6AZH - chains A and B; structure by X-ray diffraction, 1.75 A resolution.

[Chain A (and B)]
Name: TetR family transcriptional regulator
Organism: Clostridium perfringens
Notes: chain B of this document is another copy of the same molecule, construct and numbering; everything in this record applies to it too
UniProtKB: A0A1U9V3V3 (A0A1U9V3V3_CLOPF); numbering as in UniProt (aligned over 1-189)
Chain sequence (192 residues; row label = number of the first residue in the row; numbers below 1 keep their minus sign (Ser-2 is residue -2)):
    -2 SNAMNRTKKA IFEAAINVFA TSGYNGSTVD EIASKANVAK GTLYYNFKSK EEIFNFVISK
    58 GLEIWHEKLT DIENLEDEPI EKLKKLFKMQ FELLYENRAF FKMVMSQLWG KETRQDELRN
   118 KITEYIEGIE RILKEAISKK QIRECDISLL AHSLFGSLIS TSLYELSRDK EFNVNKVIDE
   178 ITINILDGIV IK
Not modelled in the structure: -2 to 0 (chain B: -2 to 5)
Sequence notes: expression tag (-2 to 0)
Modified positions: Mse1, Mse86, Mse100, Mse102 (selenomethionine; parent Met)

[Interface between chain A and chain B]
Contacting residue pairs - 102 pairs, chain A then chain B:
  Ala17(A) - Gly107(B)
  Thr18(A) - Gly107(B)
  Thr18(A) - Lys108(B)  hydrogen bond (backbone-backbone)
  Ser19(A) - Asn22(B)
  Asn22(A) - Ser19(B)  hydrogen bond (side chain-backbone)
  Asn22(A) - Gly20(B)
  Asn22(A) - Asn22(B)  hydrogen bond (side chain-backbone)
  Ile77(A) - Val187(B)  hydrophobic
  Lys99(A) - Trp106(B)
  Mse102(A) - Trp106(B)
  Ser103(A) - Ser103(B)
  Ser103(A) - Trp106(B)
  Leu105(A) - Leu160(B)  hydrophobic
  Leu105(A) - Leu163(B)
  Trp106(A) - Lys99(B)
  Trp106(A) - Mse102(B)
  Trp106(A) - Ser103(B)
  Trp106(A) - Ile156(B)
  Trp106(A) - Ser159(B)
  Trp106(A) - Leu160(B)
  Trp106(A) - Leu163(B)  hydrophobic
  Lys108(A) - Leu163(B)
  Arg116(A) - Leu163(B)
  Arg116(A) - Ser164(B)
  Thr120(A) - Ser164(B)
  Glu127(A) - Arg165(B)  salt bridge
  Lys137(A) - Ile188(B)
  Gln138(A) - Val187(B)
  Gln138(A) - Ile188(B)  hydrogen bond (backbone-backbone)
  Ile139(A) - Ile186(B)
  Ile139(A) - Ile188(B)
  Arg140(A) - Glu177(B)  salt bridge
  Arg140(A) - Ile180(B)
  Arg140(A) - Asn181(B)  hydrogen bond
  Arg140(A) - Gly185(B)
  Arg140(A) - Ile186(B)  hydrogen bond (backbone-backbone)
  Arg140(A) - Ile188(B)
  Cys142(A) - Glu177(B)
  Asp143(A) - Tyr161(B)
  Asp143(A) - Glu177(B)  hydrogen bond (backbone-side chain)
  Ser145(A) - Tyr161(B)
  Ser145(A) - Arg165(B)  hydrogen bond
  Leu146(A) - Tyr161(B)  hydrophobic
  Leu146(A) - Glu177(B)
  Leu147(A) - Asn181(B)
  Leu147(A) - Ile186(B)  hydrophobic
  His149(A) - Ser157(B)
  His149(A) - Tyr161(B)
  His149(A) - Arg165(B)
  Ser150(A) - Ser157(B)
  Ser150(A) - Ile178(B)
  Phe152(A) - Leu160(B)  hydrophobic
  Gly153(A) - Ser157(B)
  Ile156(A) - Trp106(B)
  Ile156(A) - Ile156(B)  hydrophobic
  Ser157(A) - His149(B)
  Ser157(A) - Ser150(B)
  Ser157(A) - Gly153(B)
  Ser159(A) - Trp106(B)
  Leu160(A) - Leu105(B)  hydrophobic
  Leu160(A) - Trp106(B)
  Tyr161(A) - Asp143(B)  hydrogen bond
  Tyr161(A) - Ser145(B)
  Tyr161(A) - Leu146(B)
  Tyr161(A) - His149(B)
  Leu163(A) - Arg116(B)
  Lys167(A) - Ser145(B)  hydrogen bond
  Glu177(A) - Cys142(B)
  Glu177(A) - Asp143(B)  hydrogen bond (side chain-backbone)
  Glu177(A) - Leu146(B)
  Ile178(A) - Leu146(B)  hydrophobic
  Ile178(A) - Ser150(B)
  Ile180(A) - Arg140(B)
  Asn181(A) - Arg140(B)  hydrogen bond
  Asn181(A) - Leu147(B)
  Ile182(A) - Gly185(B)
  Ile182(A) - Ile186(B)  hydrogen bond (backbone-backbone)
  Leu183(A) - Gly185(B)
  Leu183(A) - Ile186(B)  hydrogen bond (backbone-backbone)
  Leu183(A) - Val187(B)  hydrogen bond (backbone-backbone)
  Asp184(A) - Asp184(B)
  Asp184(A) - Gly185(B)
  Asp184(A) - Val187(B)
  Asp184(A) - Lys189(B)  salt bridge
  Gly185(A) - Arg140(B)  hydrogen bond (backbone-side chain)
  Gly185(A) - Ile182(B)
  Gly185(A) - Leu183(B)
  Gly185(A) - Asp184(B)
  Gly185(A) - Gly185(B)
  Ile186(A) - Ile139(B)
  Ile186(A) - Arg140(B)  hydrogen bond (backbone-backbone)
  Ile186(A) - Leu147(B)  hydrophobic
  Ile186(A) - Ile182(B)  hydrogen bond (backbone-backbone)
  Ile186(A) - Leu183(B)  hydrogen bond (backbone-backbone)
  Val187(A) - Ile77(B)  hydrophobic
  Val187(A) - Gln138(B)
  Val187(A) - Leu183(B)  hydrogen bond (backbone-backbone)
  Ile188(A) - Lys137(B)
  Ile188(A) - Gln138(B)  hydrogen bond (backbone-backbone)
  Ile188(A) - Ile139(B)
  Ile188(A) - Arg140(B)
  Lys189(A) - Asp184(B)  hydrogen bond (side chain-backbone)
Also at the interface, not in a pair above, chain A (49 interface residues in all): Gly23, Thr158, Val174
Also at the interface, not in a pair above, chain B (49 interface residues in all): Glu109, Gln112, Ile119, Ile123, Thr158

[Summary]
The chain A/chain B interface involves 49 residues from each chain; the contacts include 22 hydrogen bonds and
3 salt bridges. Polar contacts include Glu127(A)-Arg165(B), Arg140(A)-Glu177(B) and Asp184(A)-Lys189(B).
Chain A and chain B are both TetR family transcriptional regulator (Clostridium perfringens); the structure,
Clostridium perfringens putative fatty acid metabolism regulator, was determined by X-ray diffraction together
with 6AYH and 6AZ6 from the same study.
